Entry 9B8B (electron microscopy, 3.20 A resolution); this record covers chains H and L of the 14 polymer chains in the assembly.

# Chain H
Protein: RM038 fragment antigen binding heavy chain
From: Macaca mulatta
Sequence (134 residues; row label = number of the first residue in the row; a row labelled like 82A-82C holds insertion residues (82A, then the next letters in order); numbers below 1 keep their minus sign (Gln-1 is residue -1)):
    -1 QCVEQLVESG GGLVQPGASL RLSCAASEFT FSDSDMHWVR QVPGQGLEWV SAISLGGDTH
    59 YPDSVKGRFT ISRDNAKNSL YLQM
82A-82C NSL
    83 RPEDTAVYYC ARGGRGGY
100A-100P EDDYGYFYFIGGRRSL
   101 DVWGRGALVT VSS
Disordered / not traced: -1 to 0, 112-113
Disulfide bonds: Cys22-Cys92
Modified residues: Tyr100D (O-sulfo-L-tyrosine; TYS); Tyr100F (O-sulfo-L-tyrosine; TYS)
Residues lining bound ligands: N-acetylglucosamine (NAG; 2-acetamido-2-deoxy-beta-D-glucopyranose): Gly54, Asp56, Tyr100D, Gly100E

# Chain L
Protein: RM038 fragment antigen binding light chain
From: Macaca mulatta
Sequence (113 residues; each row starts with the number of its first residue; note: 2 numbers in that range are skipped by the numbering (no residue carries them; nothing is unmodelled there); a row labelled like 27A-27F holds insertion residues (27A, then the next letters in order)):
     1 DIVMTQTPLS LPVTPGEPAS ISCRSSQ
27A-27F SLLDSE
    28 AGNTYLDWYL QRPGQSPQLL IYEVSNRASG VPDRFSGSG
    69 SDTDFTLKVS RVEAEDVGVY YCMQGIQLPY SFGQGTKVEI K
Disulfide bonds: Cys23-Cys90

# Chain H / chain L interface
Pairs across the interface (38):
  Gln3(H) - Gln42(L)
  His35(H) - Tyr98(L)
  Gln39(H) - Gln38(L)  hydrogen bond
  Gly44(H) - Tyr89(L)
  Leu45(H) - Tyr89(L)
  Leu45(H) - Phe100(L)
  Trp47(H) - Leu96(L)
  Trp47(H) - Pro97(L)
  Trp47(H) - Tyr98(L)
  His58(H) - Leu96(L)
  His58(H) - Pro97(L)
  Tyr91(H) - Pro44(L)  hydrophobic
  Ile100J(H) - Ala28(L)  hydrophobic
  Gly100K(H) - Asn30(L)
  Gly100K(H) - Tyr32(L)
  Gly100L(H) - Tyr32(L)
  Gly100L(H) - Tyr49(L)  hydrogen bond (backbone-side chain)
  Arg100M(H) - Leu46(L)
  Arg100M(H) - Tyr49(L)
  Arg100N(H) - Asp27D(L)  salt bridge
  Arg100N(H) - Tyr32(L)
  Arg100N(H) - Tyr49(L)
  Arg100N(H) - Gly93(L)
  Arg100N(H) - Ile94(L)
  Arg100N(H) - Tyr98(L)  hydrogen bond (backbone-side chain)
  Ser100O(H) - Asp34(L)
  Ser100O(H) - Leu46(L)
  Ser100O(H) - Tyr49(L)
  Leu100P(H) - Tyr36(L)  hydrogen bond (backbone-side chain)
  Leu100P(H) - Leu46(L)
  Leu100P(H) - Met91(L)  hydrophobic
  Asp101(H) - Leu46(L)
  Trp103(H) - Tyr36(L)  hydrophobic
  Trp103(H) - Pro44(L)  hydrophobic
  Trp103(H) - Gln45(L)
  Trp103(H) - Leu46(L)
  Gly104(H) - Gln42(L)  hydrogen bond (backbone-side chain)
  Gly104(H) - Pro44(L)
Also at the interface, not in a pair above, chain H (19 interface residues in all): Glu46
Also at the interface, not in a pair above, chain L (21 interface residues in all): Ser43

# In short
19 residues of chain H and 21 residues of chain L are in contact; the contacts include 5 hydrogen bonds and 1
salt bridge. Polar contacts include Arg100N(H)-Asp27D(L), Gln39(H)-Gln38(L) and Leu100P(H)-Tyr36(L). Bound to
chain H: N-acetylglucosamine.
Here chain H is RM038 fragment antigen binding heavy chain and chain L is RM038 fragment antigen binding light
chain, both from Macaca mulatta. Entry 9B8B (RM038 Fab in complex with Apex-GT 6.2 trimer and RM20A3 Fab) was
determined by electron microscopy, deposited together with 9MPX, 9MQG, 9B8C, 9MPB and 9MPC.
